3DA7 - chains A and D; structure by X-ray diffraction, 2.25 A resolution.

# Chain A
Protein: Barnase circular permutant
From: Bacillus amyloliquefaciens
Sequence (111 residues; numbered 2 to 112; the number before each row is that of its first residue):
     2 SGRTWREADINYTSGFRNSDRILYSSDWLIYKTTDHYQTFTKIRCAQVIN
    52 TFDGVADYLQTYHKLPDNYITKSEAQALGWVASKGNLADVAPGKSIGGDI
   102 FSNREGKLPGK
Disordered / not traced: 2-3

# Chain D
Protein: Barstar
From: Bacillus amyloliquefaciens
Reference sequence: P11540 (BARS_BACAM); numbering as in UniProt (aligned over 1-90)
Sequence (90 residues; each row starts with the number of its first residue):
     1 MKKAVINGEQIRSISDLHQTLKKELALPEYYGENLDALWDCLTGWVEYPL
    51 VLEWRQFEQSKQLTENGAESVLQVFREAKAEGCDITIILS

# How chain A and chain D interact
Pairs across the interface - 37 pairs, chain A then chain D:
  Phe17(A) - Trp45(D)  hydrophobic
  Arg18(A) - Tyr30(D)  hydrogen bond (backbone-side chain)
  Arg18(A) - Asp40(D)  salt bridge
  Arg18(A) - Gly44(D)  hydrogen bond (side chain-backbone)
  Asn19(A) - Tyr30(D)
  Ser20(A) - Tyr30(D)
  Arg22(A) - Asp40(D)  salt bridge
  His37(A) - Tyr30(D)
  His37(A) - Tyr31(D)
  His37(A) - Gly32(D)  hydrogen bond (side chain-backbone)
  His37(A) - Asn34(D)  hydrogen bond (backbone-side chain)
  His37(A) - Ala37(D)
  His37(A) - Asp40(D)  salt bridge
  Tyr38(A) - Asn34(D)
  Tyr38(A) - Asp36(D)
  Tyr38(A) - Ala37(D)
  Tyr38(A) - Asp40(D)
  Gln39(A) - Gly32(D)  hydrogen bond (side chain-backbone)
  Gln39(A) - Glu33(D)
  Gln39(A) - Asn34(D)
  Lys73(A) - Asp40(D)  salt bridge
  Lys73(A) - Thr43(D)  hydrogen bond
  Gln77(A) - Thr43(D)
  Trp81(A) - Gly44(D)
  Ala83(A) - Gly44(D)
  Ala83(A) - Trp45(D)  hydrophobic
  Ser84(A) - Trp45(D)  hydrogen bond (side chain-backbone)
  Ser84(A) - Glu47(D)
  Phe102(A) - Asp36(D)
  Asn104(A) - Asp36(D)
  Arg105(A) - Leu35(D)
  Arg105(A) - Asp36(D)  hydrogen bond (backbone-side chain)
  Arg105(A) - Trp39(D)
  Arg105(A) - Glu77(D)  salt bridge
  Glu106(A) - Asn34(D)
  Glu106(A) - Leu35(D)  hydrogen bond (side chain-backbone)
  Glu106(A) - Asp36(D)
Interface residues without a listed pair, chain A (22 interface residues in all): Glu8, Asp36, Phe41, Ser103, Lys108
Interface residues without a listed pair, chain D (17 interface residues in all): Cys41, Val74

# In short
22 residues of chain A and 17 residues of chain D are in contact, with 9 hydrogen bonds and 5 salt bridges.
Among the polar pairs are Arg18(A)-Asp40(D), Arg22(A)-Asp40(D) and His37(A)-Asp40(D).
Here chain A is Barnase circular permutant and chain D is Barstar, both from Bacillus amyloliquefaciens. Entry
3DA7 (A conformationally strained, circular permutant of barnase) was determined by X-ray diffraction.
